PDB entry 8WID | electron microscopy, 3.50 A resolution | chains a and r of the 23 polymer chains in the assembly

== Chain a ==
Molecule: 16S rRNA
From: Mycolicibacterium smegmatis MC2 155
Sequence (1516 nucleotides; row label = number of the first residue in the row):
     7 UUUGGAGAGU UUGAUCCUGG CUCAGGACGA ACGCUGGCGG CGUGCUUAAC ACAUGCAAGU
    67 CGAACGGAAA GGCCCUUUCG GGGGUACUCG AGUGGCGAAC GGGUGAGUAA CACGUGGGUG
   127 AUCUGCCCUG CACUUUGGGA UAAGCCUGGG AAACUGGGUC UAAUACCGAA UACACCCUGC
   187 UGGUCGCAUG GCCUGGUAGG GGAAAGCUUU UGCGGUGUGG GAUGGGCCCG CGGCCUAUCA
   247 GCUUGUUGGU GGGGUGAUGG CCUACCAAGG CGACGACGGG UAGCCGGCCU GAGAGGGUGA
   307 CCGGCCACAC UGGGACUGAG AUACGGCCCA GACUCCUACG GGAGGCAGCA GUGGGGAAUA
   367 UUGCACAAUG GGCGCAAGCC UGAUGCAGCG ACGCCGCGUG AGGGAUGACG GCCUUCGGGU
   427 UGUAAACCUC UUUCAGCACA GACGAAGCGC AAGUGACGGU AUGUGCAGAA GAAGGACCGG
   487 CCAACUACGU GCCAGCAGCC GCGGUAAUAC GUAGGGUCCG AGCGUUGUCC GGAAUUACUG
   547 GGCGUAAAGA GCUCGUAGGU GGUUUGUCGC GUUGUUCGUG AAAACUCACA GCUUAACUGU
   607 GGGCGUGCGG GCGAUACGGG CAGACUAGAG UACUGCAGGG GAGACUGGAA UUCCUGGUGU
   667 AGCGGUGGAA UGCGCAGAUA UCAGGAGGAA CACCGGUGGC GAAGGCGGGU CUCUGGGCAG
   727 UAACUGACGC UGAGGAGCGA AAGCGUGGGG AGCGAACAGG AUUAGAUACC CUGGUAGUCC
   787 ACGCCGUAAA CGGUGGGUAC UAGGUGUGGG UUUCCUUCCU UGGGAUCCGU GCCGUAGCUA
   847 ACGCAUUAAG UACCCCGCCU GGGGAGUACG GCCGCAAGGC UAAAACUCAA AGGAAUUGAC
   907 GGGGGCCCGC ACAAGCGGCG GAGCAUGUGG AUUAAUUCGA UGCAACGCGA AGAACCUUAC
   967 CUGGGUUUGA CAUGCACAGG ACGCCGGCAG AGAUGUCGGU UCCCUUGUGG CCUGUGUGCA
  1027 GGUGGUGCAU GGCUGUCGUC AGCUCGUGUC GUGAGAUGUU GGGUUAAGUC CCGCAACGAG
  1087 CGCAACCCUU GUCUCAUGUU GCCAGCACGU UAUGGUGGGG ACUCGUGAGA GACUGCCGGG
  1147 GUCAACUCGG AGGAAGGUGG GGAUGACGUC AAGUCAUCAU GCCCCUUAUG UCCAGGGCUU
  1207 CACACAUGCU ACAAUGGCCG GUACAAAGGG CUGCGAUGCC GUGAGGUGGA GCGAAUCCUU
  1267 UCAAAGCCGG UCUCAGUUCG GAUCGGGGUC UGCAACUCGA CCCCGUGAAG UCGGAGUCGC
  1327 UAGUAAUCGC AGAUCAGCAA CGCUGCGGUG AAUACGUUCC CGGGCCUUGU ACACACCGCC
  1387 CGUCACGUCA UGAAAGUCGG UAACACCCGA AGCCGGUGGC CUAACCCUUG UGGAGGGAGC
  1447 CGUCGAAGGU GGGAUCGGCG AUUGGGACGA AGUCGUAACA AGGUAGCCGU ACCGGAAGGU
  1507 GCGGCUGGAU CACCUC
Not modelled in the structure: 7

== Chain r ==
Name: 30S ribosomal protein S17
From: Mycolicibacterium smegmatis MC2 155
UniProt: A0QSE0 (RS17_MYCS2); numbering as in UniProt (aligned over 1-98)
Amino-acid sequence (98 residues; each row starts with the number of its first residue):
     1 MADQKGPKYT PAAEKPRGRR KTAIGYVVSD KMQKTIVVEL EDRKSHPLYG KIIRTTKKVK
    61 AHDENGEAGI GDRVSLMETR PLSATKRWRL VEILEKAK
Not modelled in the structure: 1-3, 98
UniProt features mapped onto this chain:
  - cross-link: Lys96 (Isoglutamyl lysine isopeptide (Lys-Gln) (interchain with Q-Cter in protein Pup))

== Chain a / chain r interface ==
Contacting residue pairs (86; chain a residue first):
  G124(a) - Gly18(r)  phosphate contact
  G124(a) - Arg19(r)  sugar contact
  G124(a) - Arg20(r)  hydrogen bond to the sugar
  U125(a) - Gly18(r)  phosphate contact
  U125(a) - Arg20(r)  sugar contact
  G126(a) - Arg17(r)  hydrogen bond to the base
  G126(a) - Arg20(r)  hydrogen bond to the sugar
  A127(a) - Arg20(r)  salt bridge to the phosphate
  A127(a) - Arg80(r)  salt bridge to the phosphate
  A127(a) - Pro81(r)  base contact
  G136(a) - Gly6(r)  sugar contact
  G136(a) - Pro7(r)  hydrogen bond to the sugar
  G136(a) - Lys8(r)  hydrogen bond to the base
  C137(a) - Lys5(r)  salt bridge to the phosphate
  C137(a) - Gly6(r)  sugar contact
  C137(a) - Pro7(r)  sugar contact
  C137(a) - Lys8(r)  sugar contact
  A138(a) - Lys5(r)  salt bridge to the phosphate
  G192(a) - Arg17(r)  hydrogen bond to the sugar
  C193(a) - Arg17(r)  hydrogen bond to the sugar
  C193(a) - Gly18(r)  hydrogen bond to the base
  C193(a) - Arg20(r)  hydrogen bond to the base
  C193(a) - Met77(r)  sugar contact
  C193(a) - Arg89(r)  hydrogen bond to the sugar
  A194(a) - Arg20(r)  base contact
  A194(a) - Thr79(r)  hydrogen bond to the base
  A194(a) - Arg89(r)  salt bridge to the phosphate
  U195(a) - Arg80(r)  hydrogen bond to the base
  C199(a) - Tyr9(r)  phosphate contact
  U200(a) - Lys8(r)  base contact
  U200(a) - Tyr9(r)  stacking on the base
  G225(a) - Tyr9(r)  sugar contact
  G225(a) - Thr10(r)  hydrogen bond to the sugar
  G226(a) - Thr10(r)  sugar contact
  G226(a) - Ala12(r)  phosphate contact
  G227(a) - Ala13(r)  phosphate contact
  C234(a) - Arg87(r)  hydrogen bond to the phosphate
  C235(a) - Glu78(r)  hydrogen bond to the sugar
  C235(a) - Arg87(r)  sugar contact
  G236(a) - Lys57(r)  phosphate contact
  C237(a) - Lys44(r)  phosphate contact
  C237(a) - Lys57(r)  phosphate contact
  G238(a) - Lys44(r)  salt bridge to the phosphate
  U253(a) - Met32(r)  hydrogen bond to the sugar
  U253(a) - Lys60(r)  phosphate contact
  U253(a) - Thr85(r)  phosphate contact
  G254(a) - Met32(r)  sugar contact
  G254(a) - Gln33(r)  hydrogen bond to the sugar
  G254(a) - Thr35(r)  hydrogen bond to the phosphate
  G254(a) - Ser83(r)  phosphate contact
  G254(a) - Ala84(r)  phosphate contact
  G254(a) - Thr85(r)  hydrogen bond to the phosphate
  G254(a) - Lys86(r)  phosphate contact
  G255(a) - Gln33(r)  sugar contact
  G255(a) - Lys34(r)  phosphate contact
  G255(a) - Ser83(r)  phosphate contact
  G255(a) - Lys86(r)  salt bridge to the phosphate
  U256(a) - Lys34(r)  salt bridge to the phosphate
  U264(a) - Arg80(r)  hydrogen bond to the phosphate
  U264(a) - Pro81(r)  hydrogen bond to the sugar
  G265(a) - Arg80(r)  salt bridge to the phosphate
  G265(a) - Pro81(r)  sugar contact
  G265(a) - Leu82(r)  sugar contact
  G265(a) - Ser83(r)  sugar contact
  G265(a) - Ala84(r)  hydrogen bond to the sugar
  G275(a) - Lys31(r)  phosphate contact
  G275(a) - Met32(r)  sugar contact
  G276(a) - Ser29(r)  hydrogen bond to the phosphate
  G276(a) - Lys31(r)  phosphate contact
  G276(a) - Met32(r)  phosphate contact
  G276(a) - Lys60(r)  sugar contact
  C277(a) - Lys58(r)  phosphate contact
  C280(a) - Arg54(r)  base contact
  C280(a) - Thr55(r)  base contact
  C280(a) - Thr56(r)  hydrogen bond to the base
  G301(a) - Leu48(r)  sugar contact
  C544(a) - Leu48(r)  base contact
  C544(a) - Tyr49(r)  sugar contact
  G565(a) - Lys51(r)  phosphate contact
  G565(a) - Arg54(r)  salt bridge to the phosphate
  U566(a) - Lys51(r)  phosphate contact
  C576(a) - Arg43(r)  sugar contact
  G577(a) - Ile52(r)  sugar contact
  G616(a) - Arg19(r)  hydrogen bond to the phosphate
  G617(a) - Arg19(r)  salt bridge to the phosphate
  C861(a) - Lys51(r)  salt bridge to the phosphate
Also at the interface, not in a pair above, chain a (47 interface residues in all): G123, G266, C267, A273, G278, G564, G615
Also at the interface, not in a pair above, chain r (43 interface residues in all): Lys21

== In short ==
Chain a and chain r form an interface of 47 and 43 residues respectively, with 25 hydrogen bonds, 12 salt
bridges and 1 aromatic stacking contact. Polar pairs include G126(a)-Arg17(r), G136(a)-Lys8(r) and
C193(a)-Gly18(r).
Chain a is 16S rRNA and chain r is 30S ribosomal protein S17, both from Mycolicibacterium smegmatis MC2 155;
the structure, Cryo- EM structure of Mycobacterium smegmatis 30S ribosomal subunit (body 2) of 70S ribosome,
E- tRNA ..., was determined by electron microscopy, deposited together with 8WHX, 8WHY, 8WI7, 8WI8, 8WI9,
8WIB, 8WIC and 8WIF.
